8VZO - chains B and D of the 3 polymer chains in the assembly; structure by electron microscopy, 2.49 A resolution.

== Chain B ==
Name: Fab FLV23 heavy chain
From: synthetic construct
Notes: antibody fragment or engineered binder
Chain sequence (240 residues; each row starts with the number of its first residue):
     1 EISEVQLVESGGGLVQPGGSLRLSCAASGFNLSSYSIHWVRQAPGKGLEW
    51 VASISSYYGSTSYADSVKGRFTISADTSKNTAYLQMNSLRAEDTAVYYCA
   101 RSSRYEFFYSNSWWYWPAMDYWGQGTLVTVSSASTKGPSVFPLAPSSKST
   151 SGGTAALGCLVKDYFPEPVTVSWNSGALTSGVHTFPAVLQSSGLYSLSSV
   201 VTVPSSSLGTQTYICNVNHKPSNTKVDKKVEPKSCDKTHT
Unresolved in the structure: 130-240
Disulfides: Cys25-Cys99

== Chain D ==
Name: Fab FLV23 light chain
From: synthetic construct
Notes: antibody fragment or engineered binder
Chain sequence (215 residues; row label = number of the first residue in the row):
     1 SDIQMTQSPSSLSASVGDRVTITCRASQSVSSAVAWYQQKPGKAPKLLIY
    51 SASSLYSGVPSRFSGSRSGTDFTLTISSLQPEDFATYYCQQSYVNPITFG
   101 QGTKVEIKRTVAAPSVFIFPPSDSQLKSGTASVVCLLNNFYPREAKVQWK
   151 VDNALQSGNSQESVTEQDSKDSTYSLSSTLTLSKADYEKHKVYACEVTHQ
   201 GLSSPVTKSFNRGEC
Unresolved in the structure: 1-30, 101-215

== Chain B / chain D interface ==
Pairs across the interface (38):
  His38(B) with Ile97(D)
  Val40(B) with Phe99(D), hydrophobic
  Gln42(B) with Gln39(D), hydrogen bond; Tyr88(D), hydrogen bond
  Gly47(B) with Tyr88(D)
  Leu48(B) with Gln39(D); Pro45(D), hydrophobic; Tyr88(D), hydrophobic; Phe99(D)
  Trp50(B) with Asn95(D); Pro96(D), hydrophobic; Ile97(D)
  Ser62(B) with Asn95(D)
  Tyr98(B) with Gln39(D), hydrogen bond; Lys43(D), hydrogen bond (side chain-backbone); Ala44(D), hydrophobic
  Tyr115(B) with Ser51(D); Ser54(D)
  Trp116(B) with Ser31(D), hydrogen bond; Ser32(D); Ala33(D), hydrophobic; Tyr50(D); Ser51(D), hydrogen bond (backbone-side chain); Tyr93(D), hydrophobic
  Pro117(B) with Ser92(D)
  Ala118(B) with Ala35(D), hydrophobic; Tyr37(D); Leu47(D), hydrophobic; Tyr50(D), hydrophobic
  Met119(B) with Tyr37(D), hydrogen bond (backbone-side chain); Gln90(D)
  Asp120(B) with Leu47(D); Tyr56(D), hydrogen bond
  Tyr121(B) with Tyr56(D)
  Trp122(B) with Tyr37(D), hydrophobic; Pro45(D); Phe99(D), hydrophobic
  Gly123(B) with Ala44(D)
Other interface residues (no listed pair), chain B (18 interface residues in all): Trp114

== Overview ==
18 residues of chain B face 22 of chain D across their interface; the contacts include 8 hydrogen bonds. Polar
contacts include Gln42(B)-Gln39(D), Gln42(B)-Tyr88(D) and Tyr98(B)-Gln39(D).
Here chain B is Fab FLV23 heavy chain and chain D is Fab FLV23 light chain, both from synthetic construct.
Entry 8VZO (Cryo-EM structure of FLVCR2 in the outward-facing state with choline bound) was determined by
electron microscopy, deposited together with 8VZN.
